7KXJ - chains C and J of the 9 polymer chains in the assembly; structure by electron microscopy, 6.40 A resolution (low resolution: residue-level contacts below are approximate; hydrogen-bond / salt-bridge calls are withheld).

Chain C:
Protein: Spike glycoprotein
From: Severe acute respiratory syndrome coronavirus 2
UniProt: P0DTC2 (SPIKE_SARS2); numbering as in UniProt (aligned over 1-1211)
Amino-acid sequence (1274 residues; row label = number of the first residue in the row):
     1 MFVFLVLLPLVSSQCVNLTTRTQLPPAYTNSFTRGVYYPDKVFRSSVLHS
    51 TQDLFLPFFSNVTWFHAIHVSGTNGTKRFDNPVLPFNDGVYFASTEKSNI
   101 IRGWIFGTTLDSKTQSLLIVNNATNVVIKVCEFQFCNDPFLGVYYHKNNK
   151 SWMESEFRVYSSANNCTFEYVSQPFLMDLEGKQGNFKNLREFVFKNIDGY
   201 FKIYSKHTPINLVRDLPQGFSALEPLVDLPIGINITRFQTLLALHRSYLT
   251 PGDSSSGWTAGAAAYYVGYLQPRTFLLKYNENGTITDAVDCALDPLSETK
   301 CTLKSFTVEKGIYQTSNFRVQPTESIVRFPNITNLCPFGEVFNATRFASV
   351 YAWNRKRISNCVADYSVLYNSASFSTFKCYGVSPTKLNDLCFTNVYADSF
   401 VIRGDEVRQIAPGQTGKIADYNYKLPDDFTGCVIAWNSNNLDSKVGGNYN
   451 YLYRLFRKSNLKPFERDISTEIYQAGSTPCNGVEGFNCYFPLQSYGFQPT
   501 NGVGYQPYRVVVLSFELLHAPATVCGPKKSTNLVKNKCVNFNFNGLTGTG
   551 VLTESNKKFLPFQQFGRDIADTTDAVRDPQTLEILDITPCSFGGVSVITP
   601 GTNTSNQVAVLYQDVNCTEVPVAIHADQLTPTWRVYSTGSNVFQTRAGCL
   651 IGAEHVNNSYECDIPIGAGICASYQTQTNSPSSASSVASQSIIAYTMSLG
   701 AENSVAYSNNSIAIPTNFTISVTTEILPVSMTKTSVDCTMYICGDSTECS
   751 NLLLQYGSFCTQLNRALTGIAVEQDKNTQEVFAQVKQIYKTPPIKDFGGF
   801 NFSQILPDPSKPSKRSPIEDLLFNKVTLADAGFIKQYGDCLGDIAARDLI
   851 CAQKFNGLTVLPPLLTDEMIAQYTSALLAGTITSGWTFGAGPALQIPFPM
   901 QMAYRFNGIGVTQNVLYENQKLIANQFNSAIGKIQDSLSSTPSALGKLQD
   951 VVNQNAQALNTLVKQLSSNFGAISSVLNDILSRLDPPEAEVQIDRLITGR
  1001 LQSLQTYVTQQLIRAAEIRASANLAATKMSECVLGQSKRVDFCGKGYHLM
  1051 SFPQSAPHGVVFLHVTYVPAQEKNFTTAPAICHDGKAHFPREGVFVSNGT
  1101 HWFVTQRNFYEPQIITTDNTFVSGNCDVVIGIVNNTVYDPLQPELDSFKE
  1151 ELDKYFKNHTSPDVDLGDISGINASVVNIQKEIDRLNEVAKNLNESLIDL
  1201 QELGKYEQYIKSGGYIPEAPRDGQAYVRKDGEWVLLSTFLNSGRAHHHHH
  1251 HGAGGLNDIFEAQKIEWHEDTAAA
Disordered / not traced: 1-13, 69-77, 144-151, 178-186, 246-262, 621-637, 677-688, 828-853, 1138-1274
Sequence notes: conflict S682 (Arg in P0DTC2), S683 (Arg in P0DTC2), S685 (Arg in P0DTC2), P817 (Phe in P0DTC2), P892 (Ala in P0DTC2), P899 (Ala in P0DTC2), P942 (Ala in P0DTC2), P986 (Lys in P0DTC2), P987 (Val in P0DTC2); expression tag (1212-1274)
Disulfides: C15-C136, C131-C166, C291-C301, C336-C361, C379-C432, C391-C525, C480-C488, C538-C590, C617-C649, C662-C671, C738-C760, C743-C749, C1032-C1043, C1082-C1126
Glycans and other covalent adducts: N-acetylglucosamine (NAG) linked to N17, N61, N282
Curated features (UniProtKB/Swiss-Prot):
  - region: N280 to C301 (Putative superantigen), R403 to D405 (Integrin-binding motif), N448 to F456 (Immunodominant HLA epitope recognized by the CD8+), P681, A684 (Putative superantigen), S816 to Y837 (Fusion peptide 1), K835 to F855 (Fusion peptide 2), D1163 to E1202 (Heptad repeat 2)
  - site: R815, S816 (Cleavage)
  - glycosylation: N17 (N-linked (GlcNAc...) (complex) asparagine), N61 (N-linked (GlcNAc...) (hybrid) asparagine), N74 (N-linked (GlcNAc...) (complex) asparagine), N122 (N-linked (GlcNAc...) (hybrid) asparagine), N149 (N-linked (GlcNAc...) (complex) asparagine), N165 (N-linked (GlcNAc...) (complex) asparagine), N234 (N-linked (GlcNAc...) (high mannose) asparagine), N282 (N-linked (GlcNAc...) (complex) asparagine), T323 (O-linked (GalNAc) threonine), S325 (O-linked (HexNAc...) serine), N331 (N-linked (GlcNAc...) (complex) asparagine), N343 (N-linked (GlcNAc...) (complex) asparagine), N603 (N-linked (GlcNAc...) (hybrid) asparagine), N616 (N-linked (GlcNAc...) (complex) asparagine), N657 (N-linked (GlcNAc...) (complex) asparagine), T676 (O-linked (GlcNAc...) threonine), T678 (O-linked (GlcNAc...) threonine), N709 (N-linked (GlcNAc...) (high mannose) asparagine), N717 (N-linked (GlcNAc...) (hybrid) asparagine), N801 (N-linked (GlcNAc...) (hybrid) asparagine) and 6 more in UniProt
  - natural variant: L5 (L5F: In strain: Iota/B.1.526), S13 (S13I: In strain: Epsilon/B.1.427/B.1.429), L18 (L18F: In strain: Beta/B.1.351, Gamma/P.1 and 1 more), T19 (T19I: In strain: Omicron/BQ.1.1, Omicron/XBB.1.5 and 1 more; T19R: In strain: Delta/B.1.617.2, Omicron/BA.2 and 4 more), T20 (T20N: In strain: Gamma/P.1), L24 to A27 (sequence variant, change not given here; In strain: Omicron/BA.2, Omicron/BA.2.12.1 and 6 more), P26 (P26S: In strain: Gamma/P.1), Q52 (Q52H: In strain: Omicron/EG.5.1), A67 (A67V: In strain: Eta/B.1.525, Omicron/BA.1), H69 to V70 (deletion: In strain: Alpha/B.1.1.7, Eta/B.1.525 and 5 more), G75 (G75V: In strain: Lambda/C.37), T76 (T76I: In strain: Lambda/C.37), 82 further natural variant entries in UniProt
  - mutagenesis: H69 to V70 (Increased incorporation of cleaved spike into virions), N121 (N121Q: Partial loss of biliverdin affinity), R190 (R190K: Partial loss of biliverdin affinity), N234 (N234Q: Increased resistance to neutralizing antibodies), N331 (N331Q: Reduced viral infectivity), N343 (N343Q: Reduced viral infectivity), L452 (L452R: Increased resistance to neutralizing antibodies. Decreases HLA binding to NF9 epitope. Increased binding affinity to human ACE2), Y453 (Y453F: Decreased HLA binding to NF9 epitope. Increased binding affinity to human ACE2), A475 (A475V: Increased resistance to neutralizing antibodies), V483 (V483A: Increased resistance to neutralizing antibodies), E484 (E484D: Increased replication in human TMEM106B overexpressing cells), F490 (F490L: Increased resistance to neutralizing antibodies and human covalescent sera neutralization), 12 further mutagenesis entries in UniProt

Chain J:
Protein: Fab 15033-7 heavy chain
From: Homo sapiens
Notes: antibody fragment or engineered binder
Amino-acid sequence (225 residues; each row starts with the number of its first residue; note: 8 numbers in that range are skipped by the numbering (no residue carries them; nothing is unmodelled there)):
     1 EVQLVESGG
    11 GLVQPGGSLRLSCAASGFDL
    35 GGYSMHWVRQAPGKGLEWVAGIYAS
    62 GGATAYADSVK
    74 GRFTISADTSKNTAYLQMNSLRAEDTAVYYCARSYYYGGFGMDYWGQGTL
   124 VTVSSASTKGPSVFPLAPSSKSTSGGTAALGCLVKDYFPEPVTVSWNSGA
   174 LTSGVHTFPAVLQSSGLYSLSSVVTVPSSSLGTQTYICNVNHKPSNTKVD
   224 KKVEPKSCDK
Disordered / not traced: 232-233
Disulfides: C23-C104, C155-C211

Chain C / chain J interface:
Pairs across the interface - 19 pairs, chain C then chain J:
  L455(C) with G112(J); F113(J)
  F456(C) with G112(J)
  E484(C) with Y109(J); Y110(J)
  G485(C) with A64(J); Y110(J)
  F486(C) with A64(J); A66(J); Y110(J)
  C488(C) with Y110(J)
  Y489(C) with Y109(J); Y110(J); G111(J)
  F490(C) with Y109(J)
  L492(C) with Y109(J)
  Q493(C) with Y108(J); Y109(J); F113(J)
Also at the interface, not in a pair above, chain C (11 interface residues in all): N487
Also at the interface, not in a pair above, chain J (10 interface residues in all): Y57, T65

In short:
The interface between chain C and chain J involves 11 residues on one side and 10 on the other.
N-acetylglucosamine is covalently linked to N17(C), N61(C) and N282(C). From UniProt: 24 mutagenesis sites on
chain C.
Chain C is Spike glycoprotein (Severe acute respiratory syndrome coronavirus 2) and chain J is Fab 15033-7
heavy chain (Homo sapiens); the structure, SARS-CoV-2 spike protein in complex with Fab 15033-7, 3-"up",
asymmetric, was determined by electron microscopy (same publication as 7KLG, 7KLH, 7KMK, 7KML and 7KXK).
